9C4H - chains X and N of the 17 polymer chains in the assembly; structure by electron microscopy, 8.60 A resolution (very low resolution: no residue pairs are listed; an interface is given only as per-side residue counts).

== Chain X ==
Molecule: viral RNA
From: Influenza D virus
Sequence (868 nucleotides; numbered 26 to 1168; 275 numbers in that range are skipped by the numbering (no residue carries them; nothing is unmodelled there); the number before each row is that of its first residue):
    26 UUUUUUUUUU UUUUUUUUUU
    51 UUUUUUUUUU UUUUUUUUUU
    76 UUUUUUUUUU UUUUUUUUUU
   101 UUUUUUUUUU UUUUUUUUUU
   126 UUUUUUUUUU UUUUUUUUUU
   151 UUUUUUUUUU UUUUUUUUUU
   176 UUUUUUUUUU UUUUUUUUUU
   201 UUUUUUUUUU UUUUUUUUUU
   426 UUUUUUUUUU UUUUUUUUUU
   451 UUUUUUUUUU UUUUUUUUUU
   476 UUUUUUUUUU UUUUUUUUUU
   501 UUUUUUUUUU UUUUUUUUUU
   526 UUUUUUUUUU UUUUUUUUUU
   551 UUUUUUUUUU UUUUUUUUUU
   576 UUUUUUUUUU UUUUUUUUUU
   601 UUUUUUUUUU UUUUUUUUUU UUUUUUUUUU UUUUUUUUUU UUUUUUUUUU UUUUUUUUUU
   661 UUUUUUUUUU UUUUUUUUUU UUUUUUUUUU UUUUUUUUUU UUUUUUUUUU UUUUUUUUUU
   721 UUUUUUUUUU UUUUUUUUUU UUUUUUUUUU UUUUUUUUUU UUUUUUUUUU UUUUUUUUUU
   781 UUUUUUUUUU UUUUUUUUUU UUUUUUUUUU UUUUUUUUUU UUUUUUUUUU UUUUUUUUUU
   841 UUUUUUUUUU UUUUUUUUUU UUUUUUUUUU UUUUUUUUUU UUUUUUUUUU UUUUUUUUUU
   901 UUUUUUUUUU UUUUUUUUUU UUUUUUUUUU UUUUUUUUUU UUUUUUUUUU UUUUUUUUUU
   961 UUUUUUUUUU UUUUUUUUUU UUUUUUUUUU UUUUUUUUUU UUUUUUUUUU UUUUUUUUUU
  1021 UUUUUUUUUU UUUUUUUUUU UUUUUUUUUU UUUUUUUUUU UUUUUUUUUU UUUUUUUUUU
  1081 UUUUUUUUUU UUUUUUUUUU UUUUUUUUUU UUUUUUUUUU UUUUUUUUUU UUUUUUUUUU
  1141 UUUUUUUUUU UUUUUUUUUU UUUUUUUU
Not modelled in the structure: 621-1168

== Chain N ==
Molecule: Nucleoprotein
From: Influenza D virus
UniProtKB: K9LG94 (K9LG94_9ORTO); numbering as in UniProt (aligned over 1-552)
Amino-acid sequence (552 residues; row label = number of the first residue in the row):
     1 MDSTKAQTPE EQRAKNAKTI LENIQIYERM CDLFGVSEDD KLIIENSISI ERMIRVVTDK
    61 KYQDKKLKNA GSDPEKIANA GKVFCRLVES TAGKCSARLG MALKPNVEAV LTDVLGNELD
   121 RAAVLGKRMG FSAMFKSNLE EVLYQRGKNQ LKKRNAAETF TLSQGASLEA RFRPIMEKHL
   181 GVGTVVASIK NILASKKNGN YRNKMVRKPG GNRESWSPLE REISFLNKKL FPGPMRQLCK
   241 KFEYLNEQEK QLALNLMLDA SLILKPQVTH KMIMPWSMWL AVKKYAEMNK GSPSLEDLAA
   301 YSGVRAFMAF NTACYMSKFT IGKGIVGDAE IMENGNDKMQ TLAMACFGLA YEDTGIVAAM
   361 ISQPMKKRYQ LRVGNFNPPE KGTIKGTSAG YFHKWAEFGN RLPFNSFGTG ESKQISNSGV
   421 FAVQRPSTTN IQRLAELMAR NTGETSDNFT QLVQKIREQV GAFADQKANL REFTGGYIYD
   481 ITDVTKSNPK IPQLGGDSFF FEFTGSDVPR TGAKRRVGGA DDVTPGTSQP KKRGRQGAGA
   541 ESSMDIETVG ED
Not modelled in the structure: 1-7, 497-552

== Interface between chain X and chain N ==
At this resolution (9 A) residue pairs are not listed: 20 residues of chain X and 41 of chain N lie at the interface.

== Summary ==
Chain X and chain N form an interface of 20 and 41 residues respectively.
Here chain X is viral RNA and chain N is Nucleoprotein, both from Influenza D virus. Entry 9C4H (Double
helical structure of influenza D RNP complex) was determined by electron microscopy together with 9BWV, 9BWZ,
9BX0, 9BX1 and 9BX4 from the same study.
